PDB entry 7WRL | electron microscopy, 3.51 A resolution | chains A and B of the 3 polymer chains in the assembly

# Chain A
Protein: BD55-1239H
Organism: SARS coronavirus B012
Sequence (127 residues; each row starts with the number of its first residue):
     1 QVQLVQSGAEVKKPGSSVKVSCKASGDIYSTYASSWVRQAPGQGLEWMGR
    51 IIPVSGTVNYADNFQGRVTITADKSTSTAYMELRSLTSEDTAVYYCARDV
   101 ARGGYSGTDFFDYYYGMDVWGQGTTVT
Cystine bridges: Cys-22/Cys-96

# Chain B
Protein: BD55-1239L
Organism: SARS coronavirus B012
Sequence (105 residues; each row starts with the number of its first residue):
     2 SALTQPASVSGSPGQSITISCTGTSSDVGGYNYVSWYQQHPDKAPKLLIY
    52 DVNNRPSGVSTRFSGSKSGNTASLTISRLQTDDEADYSCSSYTSSNTWVF
   102 GGGTK

# How chain A and chain B interact
Residue-residue contacts (39):
  Gln-39(A) / Gln-40(B)  hydrogen bond
  Gly-44(A) / Gly-103(B)
  Leu-45(A) / Gln-40(B)
  Leu-45(A) / Ser-89(B)
  Leu-45(A) / Phe-101(B)
  Trp-47(A) / Thr-98(B)
  Trp-47(A) / Trp-99(B)
  Trp-47(A) / Phe-101(B)  hydrophobic
  Arg-50(A) / Asn-97(B)  hydrogen bond (side chain-backbone)
  Arg-50(A) / Trp-99(B)
  Asn-59(A) / Ser-96(B)
  Asn-59(A) / Asn-97(B)
  Tyr-60(A) / Thr-98(B)
  Asn-63(A) / Ser-2(B)
  Tyr-95(A) / Lys-44(B)  hydrogen bond (side chain-backbone)
  Tyr-95(A) / Ala-45(B)  hydrophobic
  Asp-99(A) / Trp-99(B)  hydrogen bond
  Arg-102(A) / Tyr-51(B)
  Arg-102(A) / Asp-52(B)  salt bridge
  Phe-110(A) / Asn-97(B)
  Phe-111(A) / Tyr-93(B)
  Phe-111(A) / Asn-97(B)
  Tyr-113(A) / Tyr-93(B)
  Tyr-113(A) / Trp-99(B)
  Tyr-114(A) / Tyr-34(B)  hydrophobic
  Tyr-114(A) / Tyr-93(B)  hydrophobic
  Tyr-114(A) / Trp-99(B)
  Tyr-115(A) / Leu-48(B)  hydrophobic
  Tyr-115(A) / Tyr-51(B)
  Tyr-115(A) / Pro-57(B)
  Tyr-115(A) / Trp-99(B)
  Gly-116(A) / Tyr-38(B)
  Gly-116(A) / Trp-99(B)
  Met-117(A) / Tyr-38(B)  hydrogen bond (backbone-side chain)
  Met-117(A) / Leu-48(B)
  Met-117(A) / Phe-101(B)  hydrophobic
  Trp-120(A) / Tyr-38(B)  hydrophobic
  Trp-120(A) / Ala-45(B)  hydrophobic
  Trp-120(A) / Pro-46(B)  hydrogen bond (side chain-backbone)
Other interface residues (no listed pair), chain A (24 interface residues in all): Val-37, Glu-46, Ala-61, Asp-118, Gly-121
Other interface residues (no listed pair), chain B (21 interface residues in all): Ser-36, Lys-47

# Summary
24 residues of chain A face 21 of chain B across their interface; the contacts include 6 hydrogen bonds and 1
salt bridge. Polar pairs include Arg-102(A)/Asp-52(B), Gln-39(A)/Gln-40(B) and Arg-50(A)/Asn-97(B).
Chain A is BD55-1239H and chain B is BD55-1239L, both from SARS coronavirus B012; the structure, Local
structure of BD55-1239 Fab and SARS-COV2 Omicron RBD complex, was determined by electron microscopy together
with 7WR8 and 7WRO from the same study.
